4R02 - chains D and E of the 28 polymer chains in the assembly; structure by X-ray diffraction, 2.50 A resolution.

# Chain D
Name: Proteasome subunit alpha type-5
Organism: Saccharomyces cerevisiae
Notes: EC 3.4.25.1
UniProtKB: P32379 (PSA5_YEAST); residues -7 to 252 here correspond to UniProt positions 1-260 (UniProt number = residue number + 8)
Sequence (260 residues; row label = number of the first residue in the row; numbers below 1 keep their minus sign (Met-7 is residue -7)):
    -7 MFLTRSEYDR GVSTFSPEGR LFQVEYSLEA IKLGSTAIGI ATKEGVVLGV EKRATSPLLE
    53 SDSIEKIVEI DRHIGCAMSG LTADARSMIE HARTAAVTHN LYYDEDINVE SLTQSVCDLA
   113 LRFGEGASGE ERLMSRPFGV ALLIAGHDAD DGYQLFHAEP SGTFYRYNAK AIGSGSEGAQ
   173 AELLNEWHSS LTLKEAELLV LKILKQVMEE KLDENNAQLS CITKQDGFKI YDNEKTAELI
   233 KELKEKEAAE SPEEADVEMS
Disordered / not traced: -7 to 0, 118-124, 243-252

# Chain E
Name: Proteasome subunit alpha type-6
Organism: Saccharomyces cerevisiae
Notes: EC 3.4.25.1
UniProtKB: P40302 (PSA6_YEAST); residues 0-233 here correspond to UniProt positions 1-234 (UniProt number = residue number + 1)
Sequence (234 residues; numbered 0 to 233; the number before each row is that of its first residue; numbering starts at 0):
     0 MFRNNYDGDT VTFSPTGRLF QVEYALEAIK QGSVTVGLRS NTHAVLVALK RNADELSSYQ
    60 KKIIKCDEHM GLSLAGLAPD ARVLSNYLRQ QCNYSSLVFN RKLAVERAGH LLCDKAQKNT
   120 QSYGGRPYGV GLLIIGYDKS GAHLLEFQPS GNVTELYGTA IGARSQGAKT YLERTLDTFI
   180 KIDGNPDELI KAGVEAISQS LRDESLTVDN LSIAIVGKDT PFTIYDGEAV AKYI
Disordered / not traced: 0-2
UniProt features mapped onto this chain:
  - modified residue: Ser13 (Phosphoserine)
  - cross-link: Lys190 (Glycyl lysine isopeptide (Lys-Gly) (interchain with G-Cter in ubiquitin))

# Interface between chain D and chain E
Residue-residue contacts - 43 pairs, chain D then chain E:
  Arg2(D) - Gly7(E)
  Ser5(D) - Gly123(E)
  Ser5(D) - Arg125(E)
  Thr6(D) - Gly7(E)
  Thr6(D) - Gln20(E)
  Phe7(D) - Gln20(E)  hydrogen bond (backbone-side chain)
  Phe7(D) - Tyr23(E)
  Phe7(D) - Ala24(E)  hydrophobic
  Phe7(D) - Leu76(E)  hydrophobic
  Phe7(D) - Arg125(E)
  Phe7(D) - Pro126(E)
  Phe7(D) - Gly128(E)
  Ser8(D) - Tyr23(E)
  Pro9(D) - Tyr23(E)  hydrophobic
  Pro9(D) - Glu26(E)
  Glu10(D) - Glu26(E)
  Gly11(D) - Tyr23(E)
  Gly11(D) - Ala27(E)
  Leu13(D) - Arg125(E)
  Gln106(D) - Arg81(E)  hydrogen bond
  Asp110(D) - Arg81(E)  salt bridge
  Leu113(D) - Arg125(E)
  Ser153(D) - Pro78(E)
  Gly154(D) - Pro78(E)
  Thr155(D) - Gln59(E)
  Phe156(D) - Gln59(E)
  Tyr157(D) - Arg50(E)  hydrogen bond (side chain-backbone)
  Tyr157(D) - Asn51(E)
  Tyr157(D) - Ala52(E)
  Tyr157(D) - Ser56(E)
  Tyr157(D) - Ser57(E)
  Arg158(D) - Ser56(E)
  Arg158(D) - Ser57(E)  hydrogen bond (backbone-backbone)
  Tyr159(D) - Ala52(E)
  Tyr159(D) - Asp53(E)
  Tyr159(D) - Leu55(E)
  Tyr159(D) - Ser56(E)
  Asn160(D) - Leu55(E)  hydrogen bond (backbone-backbone)
  Ala161(D) - Leu55(E)
  Gln172(D) - Asp53(E)  hydrogen bond
  Gln172(D) - Leu55(E)
  Leu176(D) - Glu54(E)
  Leu176(D) - Leu55(E)  hydrophobic
Interface residues without a listed pair, chain D (27 interface residues in all): Gly3, Glu117, Leu175, Trp179
Interface residues without a listed pair, chain E (25 interface residues in all): Asp6, Gln30, Asp79

# Overview
The interface between chain D and chain E involves 27 residues on one side and 25 on the other, with 6
hydrogen bonds and 1 salt bridge. Polar contacts include Asp110(D)-Arg81(E), Phe7(D)-Gln20(E) and
Gln106(D)-Arg81(E).
Chain D is Proteasome subunit alpha type-5 and chain E is Proteasome subunit alpha type-6, both from
Saccharomyces cerevisiae; the structure, yCP in complex with BSc4999 (alpha-Keto Phenylamide), was determined
by X-ray diffraction.
